PDB entry 6FVY | electron microscopy, 6.10 A resolution (low resolution: residue-level contacts below are approximate; hydrogen-bond / salt-bridge calls are withheld) | chains V and U of the 47 polymer chains in the assembly

# Chain V
Name: Ubiquitin carboxyl-terminal hydrolase RPN11
Source organism: Saccharomyces cerevisiae (strain ATCC 204508 / S288c)
Notes: EC 3.4.19.12
UniProtKB: P43588 (RPN11_YEAST); residues 18-306 here = UniProt positions 18-306
Chain sequence (289 residues; row label = number of the first residue in the row):
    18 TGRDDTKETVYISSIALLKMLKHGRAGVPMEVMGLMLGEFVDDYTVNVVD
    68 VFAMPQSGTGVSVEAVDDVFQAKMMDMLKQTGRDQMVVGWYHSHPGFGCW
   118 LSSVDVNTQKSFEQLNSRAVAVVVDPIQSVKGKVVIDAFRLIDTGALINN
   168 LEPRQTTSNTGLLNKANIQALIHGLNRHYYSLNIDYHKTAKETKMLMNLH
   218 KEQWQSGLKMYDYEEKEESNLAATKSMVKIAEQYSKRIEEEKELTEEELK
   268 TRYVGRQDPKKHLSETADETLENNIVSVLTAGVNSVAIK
Swiss-Prot annotation at these positions:
  - motif: His109 to Asp122 (JAMM motif)
  - binding site (Zn(2+)): His109, His111, Asp122
  - natural variant: Lys208 (K208Q: In strain: NRRL Y-53), Ala239 (A239T: In strain: NRRL Y-53), Thr262 (T262S: In strain: NRRL Y-53), Leu280 to Ser281 (sequence variant, change not given here; In strain: NRRL Y-53)
  - mutagenesis: His109 (H109A: Stabilizes ubiquitin pathway substrates; when associated wirh Ala-111), His111 (H111A: Stabilizes ubiquitin pathway substrates; when associated wirh Ala-109)

# Chain U
Name: 26S proteasome regulatory subunit RPN8
Source organism: Saccharomyces cerevisiae (strain ATCC 204508 / S288c)
UniProtKB: Q08723 (RPN8_YEAST); residues 1-304 here = UniProt positions 1-304
Chain sequence (304 residues; numbered 1 to 304; the number before each row is that of its first residue):
     1 MSLQHEKVTIAPLVLLSALDHYERTQTKENKRCVGVILGDANSSTIRVTN
    51 SFALPFEEDEKNSDVWFLDHNYIENMNEMCKKINAKEKLIGWYHSGPKLR
   101 ASDLKINELFKKYTQNNPLLLIVDVKQQGVGLPTDAYVAIEQVKDDGTST
   151 EKTFLHLPCTIEAEEAEEIGVEHLLRDVRDQAAGGLSIRLTNQLKSLKGL
   201 QSKLKDVVEYLDKVINKELPINHTILGKLQDVFNLLPNLGTPDDDEIDVE
   251 NHDRINISNNLQKALTVKTNDELMVIYISNLVRSIIAFDDLIENKIQNKK
   301 IQEQ
Swiss-Prot annotation at these positions:
  - modified residue: Ser2 (N-acetylserine)

# Chain V / chain U interface
Contacting residue pairs (131; chain V residue first):
  Ser31(V) with Leu174(U)
  Ile32(V) with Leu13(U); Leu16(U); Ser17(U); Asp20(U)
  Leu34(V) with Gly170(U); Leu174(U)
  Leu35(V) with Leu13(U); Leu16(U); Glu167(U)
  Lys36(V) with Leu13(U); Ser17(U)
  Leu38(V) with Gly170(U)
  Lys39(V) with Leu13(U); Thr49(U); Asn50(U); Ala166(U); Glu167(U)
  His40(V) with Ile83(U); Asn84(U)
  Arg42(V) with Glu165(U); Ala166(U); Ile169(U)
  Ala43(V) with Asn84(U)
  Val66(V) with Asp20(U); Arg24(U)
  Asp67(V) with Arg24(U)
  Phe69(V) with Met79(U); Ile83(U)
  Ala70(V) with Ile83(U)
  Phe87(V) with Lys82(U)
  Lys90(V) with Asn75(U); Glu78(U); Met79(U)
  Met94(V) with Tyr72(U); Met76(U); Met79(U)
  Thr98(V) with Thr25(U); Leu54(U); Pro55(U); Tyr72(U)
  Gly99(V) with Arg24(U)
  Arg100(V) with His21(U); Arg24(U); Thr25(U); Ala53(U); Tyr72(U)
  Gln102(V) with Arg24(U)
  Ser146(V) with Ile169(U)
  Val147(V) with Ile169(U)
  Lys148(V) with Ile169(U)
  Gly149(V) with Ile169(U); His173(U)
  Lys150(V) with His173(U)
  Tyr203(V) with His173(U)
  Lys205(V) with Leu174(U); Asp177(U)
  Lys208(V) with Leu19(U); Gln127(U)
  Glu209(V) with Leu19(U)
  Thr210(V) with Asp177(U)
  Lys211(V) with Gln127(U)
  Met212(V) with Leu15(U); Leu16(U); Asp124(U); Gln127(U)
  Leu213(V) with Leu16(U); Val171(U); Arg179(U)
  Met214(V) with Asp177(U); Arg179(U); Asp180(U)
  Asn215(V) with Val130(U); Asp180(U)
  His217(V) with Leu132(U); Pro133(U); Thr134(U); Cys159(U); Thr160(U); Ile161(U)
  Lys218(V) with Lys203(U)
  Gln220(V) with Asp180(U); Gln181(U); Lys195(U)
  Trp221(V) with Ser196(U); Gly199(U); Leu200(U); Lys203(U)
  Gly224(V) with Gln193(U); Ser196(U)
  Leu225(V) with Ser196(U); Leu200(U)
  Tyr230(V) with Glu250(U); Arg254(U)
  Glu234(V) with Glu250(U)
  Asn237(V) with Ile257(U)
  Met244(V) with Leu261(U); Ala264(U)
  Tyr251(V) with Val267(U); Lys268(U); Asp271(U)
  Ile255(V) with Asp271(U)
  Lys277(V) with Lys268(U); Asp271(U); Glu272(U)
  Leu280(V) with Lys268(U)
  Ser281(V) with Leu265(U); Lys268(U)
  Ala284(V) with Leu261(U)
  Leu288(V) with Ser258(U); Leu261(U); Gln262(U); Leu265(U)
  Glu289(V) with Leu186(U); Arg189(U)
  Asn291(V) with Ile257(U); Ser258(U)
  Val293(V) with Leu186(U)
  Ser294(V) with Arg254(U)
  Val295(V) with Asn251(U); Arg254(U)
  Leu296(V) with Leu190(U); Gln193(U)
  Thr297(V) with Gln193(U)
  Ala298(V) with Arg254(U)
  Val300(V) with Gln193(U); Leu197(U)
  Ser302(V) with Ile247(U)
  Ile305(V) with Leu236(U)
  Lys306(V) with Leu236(U); Pro237(U)
Interface residues without a listed pair, chain V (77 interface residues in all): Pro72, Gln73, Met91, Leu95, Gln97, His204, Leu216, Met227, Arg254, Thr287, Ile292, Ala304
Interface residues without a listed pair, chain U (81 interface residues in all): Pro12, Glu23, Phe52, Val123, Val125, Gly129, Gly131, Glu164, Leu175, Arg176, Asn192, Ile255

# In short
77 residues of chain V and 81 residues of chain U are in contact. From UniProt: 3 Zn2+-binding residues and 2
mutagenesis sites on chain V.
Chain V is Ubiquitin carboxyl-terminal hydrolase RPN11 and chain U is 26S proteasome regulatory subunit RPN8,
both from Saccharomyces cerevisiae (strain ATCC 204508 / S288c); the structure, 26S proteasome, s6 state, was
determined by electron microscopy (same publication as 6FVW, 6FVT, 6FVU, 6FVV and 6FVX).
